5VI8 - chains O and T of the 10 polymer chains in the assembly; structure by X-ray diffraction, 2.76 A resolution.

Chain O:
Molecule: 31-nt DNA strand
Sequence (31 nucleotides; numbered 1 to 31; the number before each row is that of its first residue):
     1 GCTTGACAAA AGTGTTAAAT TGTGCTATAC T

Chain T:
Protein: DNA-directed RNA polymerase subunit alpha
Source organism: Mycobacterium smegmatis (strain ATCC 700084 / mc(2)155)
Notes: EC 2.7.7.6; fragment: C-terminal residues 251-350
Reference sequence: A0QSL8 (RPOA_MYCS2); residue numbers follow UniProt; this construct covers 251-350
Sequence (100 residues; numbered 251 to 350; the number before each row is that of its first residue):
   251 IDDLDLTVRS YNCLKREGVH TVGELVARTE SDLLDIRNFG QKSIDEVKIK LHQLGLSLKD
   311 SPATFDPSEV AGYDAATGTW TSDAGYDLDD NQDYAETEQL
Disordered / not traced: 304-350
What the authors report for this chain:
  - binding site for the 31-nt DNA strand (chain O): Arg259, Asn288

Interface between chain O and chain T:
Contacting residue pairs (8):
  DG12(O) with Arg259(T), base contact; Asn288(T), hydrogen bond to the phosphate
  DT13(O) with Arg259(T), hydrogen bond to the sugar; Asn288(T), hydrogen bond to the phosphate
  DG14(O) with Val258(T), phosphate contact; Arg259(T), sugar contact; Asn262(T), hydrogen bond to the phosphate
  DT15(O) with Val258(T), phosphate contact

Summary:
Chain O and chain T each contribute 4 residues to their interface, with 4 hydrogen bonds. Polar pairs include
DT13(O)-Arg259(T), DG12(O)-Asn288(T) and DT13(O)-Asn288(T). The paper reports a binding site for the 31-nt DNA
strand (chain O) at Arg259(T) and Asn288(T).
Here chain O is a 31-nt DNA strand and chain T is DNA-directed RNA polymerase subunit alpha (Mycobacterium
smegmatis (strain ATCC 700084 / mc(2)155)). Entry 5VI8 (Structure of a mycobacterium smegmatis transcription
initiation complex with an upstream-fork promoter fragment) was determined by X-ray diffraction (same
publication as 5VI5).
